3L71 - chains O and V of the 20 polymer chains in the assembly; structure by X-ray diffraction, 2.84 A resolution.

[Chain O]
Molecule: Mitochondrial ubiquinol-cytochrome-c reductase complex core protein 2
Organism: Gallus gallus
Notes: EC 1.10.2.2
Reference sequence: D0VX29 (D0VX29_CHICK); residues -1 to 439 here correspond to UniProt positions 1-441 (UniProt number = residue number + 2)
Chain sequence (441 residues; numbered -1 to 439; the number before each row is that of its first residue; numbers below 1 keep their minus sign (Ser-1 is residue -1)):
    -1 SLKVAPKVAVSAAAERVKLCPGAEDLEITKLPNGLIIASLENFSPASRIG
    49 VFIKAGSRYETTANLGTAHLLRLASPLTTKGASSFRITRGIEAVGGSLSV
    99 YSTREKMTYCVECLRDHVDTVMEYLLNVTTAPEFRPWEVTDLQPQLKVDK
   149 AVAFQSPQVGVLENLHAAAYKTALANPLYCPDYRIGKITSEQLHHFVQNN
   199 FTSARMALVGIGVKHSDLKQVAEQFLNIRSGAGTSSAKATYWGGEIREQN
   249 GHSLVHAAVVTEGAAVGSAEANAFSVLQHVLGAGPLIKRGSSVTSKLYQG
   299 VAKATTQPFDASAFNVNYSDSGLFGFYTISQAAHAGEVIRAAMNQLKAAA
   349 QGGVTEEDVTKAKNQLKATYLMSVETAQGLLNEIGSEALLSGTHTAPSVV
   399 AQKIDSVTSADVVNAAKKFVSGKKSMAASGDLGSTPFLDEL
Disordered / not traced: -1 to 17

[Chain V]
Molecule: Cytochrome b-c1 complex subunit Rieske, mitochondrial
Organism: Gallus gallus
Notes: EC 1.10.2.2
Reference sequence: Q5ZLR5 (UCRI_CHICK); residues 47-78 here correspond to UniProt positions 45-76 (UniProt number = residue number - 2)
Chain sequence (47 residues; each row starts with the number of its first residue; note: 7 numbers in that range are skipped by the numbering (no residue carries them; nothing is unmodelled there); X marks 15 residues of unknown identity (built as UNK)):
    25 XXXXXXXXX
    35 XXXXXX
    47 RPLLCRESMSGRSARRDLVAGISLNAPASVRY
Disordered / not traced: 25-27, 78
Construct notes: insertion (25-33, 35-40)

[How chain O and chain V interact]
Pairs across the interface (69):
  Arg70(O) with Ala66(V); Ile68(V)
  Leu71(O) with Ile68(V), hydrophobic
  Ile89(O) with Leu70(V), hydrophobic
  Gly94(O) with Asn71(V)
  Ser95(O) with Leu70(V); Asn71(V)
  Leu96(O) with Ser69(V); Leu70(V), hydrogen bond (backbone-backbone); Asn71(V)
  Ser97(O) with Ile68(V); Ser69(V)
  Val98(O) with Ala66(V); Gly67(V); Ile68(V), hydrogen bond (backbone-backbone)
  Tyr99(O) with Ala66(V); Gly67(V)
  Ser100(O) with Val65(V); Ala66(V), hydrogen bond (backbone-backbone)
  Thr101(O) with Asp63(V)
  Asp147(O) with Ile68(V)
  Gln156(O) with Arg58(V), hydrogen bond; Leu64(V); Arg77(V), hydrogen bond (side chain-backbone)
  Val157(O) with Leu64(V), hydrophobic
  Leu160(O) with Ala60(V), hydrophobic; Leu64(V), hydrophobic
  Leu176(O) with Leu64(V); Ala66(V), hydrophobic
  Tyr177(O) with Ala66(V); Val76(V)
  Leu252(O) with Leu49(V), hydrophobic; Met55(V), hydrophobic
  Gln276(O) with Arg61(V)
  Pro283(O) with Ser56(V); Gly57(V)
  Arg287(O) with Glu53(V)
  Tyr296(O) with Arg52(V)
  Thr304(O) with Arg52(V), hydrogen bond (backbone-side chain)
  Gln305(O) with Arg52(V), hydrogen bond (backbone-side chain)
  Pro306(O) with Leu50(V); Cys51(V), hydrophobic; Arg52(V); Met55(V)
  Phe307(O) with Arg52(V); Met55(V), hydrophobic
  Asp308(O) with Met55(V); Ser56(V); Gly57(V), hydrogen bond (side chain-backbone); Arg58(V), hydrogen bond (side chain-backbone); Ser59(V), hydrogen bond
  Ala309(O) with Ser59(V)
  Ser310(O) with Ser59(V)
  Ala311(O) with Arg61(V)
  Phe312(O) with Ala60(V); Arg61(V); Arg62(V)
  Asn313(O) with Arg61(V), hydrogen bond (backbone-backbone); Arg62(V)
  Val314(O) with Arg62(V); Asp63(V)
  Asn315(O) with Arg62(V)
  Tyr316(O) with Asp63(V)
  Tyr325(O) with Ser59(V), hydrogen bond (backbone-side chain); Ala60(V), hydrophobic
  Ile327(O) with Met55(V), hydrophobic; Arg58(V); Ser59(V)
  Gln376(O) with Arg77(V)
Other interface residues (no listed pair), chain O (46 interface residues in all): Ser73, Thr86, Glu90, Ala149, Gln153, Ser154, Thr326, Ser328
Other interface residues (no listed pair), chain V (26 interface residues in all): Ala74, Ser75

[Summary]
46 residues of chain O face 26 of chain V across their interface; the contacts include 12 hydrogen bonds.
Polar pairs include Gln156(O)-Arg58(V), Gln156(O)-Arg77(V) and Thr304(O)-Arg52(V).
Here chain O is Mitochondrial ubiquinol-cytochrome-c reductase complex core protein 2 and chain V is
Cytochrome b-c1 complex subunit Rieske, mitochondrial, both from Gallus gallus. Entry 3L71 (Cytochrome BC1
complex from chicken with azoxystrobin bound) was determined by X-ray diffraction.
